Entry 2NYZ (X-ray diffraction, 2.60 A resolution); this record covers chains A and B of the 4 polymer chains in the assembly.

== Chain A (and B) ==
Molecule: Hypothetical protein GAMMAHV.M3
Organism: Murid herpesvirus 4
Notes: chain B of this document is another copy of the same molecule, construct and numbering; everything in this record applies to it too
Reference sequence: O41925 (O41925_MHV68); residues 1-382 here correspond to UniProt positions 25-406 (UniProt number = residue number + 24)
Amino-acid sequence (382 residues; each row starts with the number of its first residue):
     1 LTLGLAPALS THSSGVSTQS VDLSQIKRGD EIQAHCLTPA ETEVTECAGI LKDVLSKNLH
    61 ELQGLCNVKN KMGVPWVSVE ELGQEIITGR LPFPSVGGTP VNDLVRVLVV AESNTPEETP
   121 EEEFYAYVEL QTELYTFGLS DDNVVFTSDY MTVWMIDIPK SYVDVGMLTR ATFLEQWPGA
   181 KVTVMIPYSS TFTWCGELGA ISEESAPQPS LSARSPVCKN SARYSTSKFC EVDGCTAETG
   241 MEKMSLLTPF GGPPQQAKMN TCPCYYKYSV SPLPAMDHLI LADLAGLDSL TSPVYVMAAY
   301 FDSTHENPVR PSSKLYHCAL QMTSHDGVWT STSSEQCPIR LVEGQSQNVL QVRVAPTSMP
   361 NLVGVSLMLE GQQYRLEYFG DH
Unresolved in the structure: 1-11
Disulfides: Cys-36/Cys-47, Cys-66/Cys-195, Cys-218/Cys-264, Cys-235/Cys-262, Cys-318/Cys-337

== How chain A and chain B interact ==
Pairs across the interface (64; chain A residue first):
  Ala-40(A) / Arg-310(B)  hydrogen bond (backbone-side chain)
  Thr-42(A) / Asn-307(B)  hydrogen bond (backbone-side chain)
  Thr-42(A) / Arg-310(B)
  Val-44(A) / Val-309(B)  hydrophobic
  Thr-99(A) / Leu-134(B)
  Thr-99(A) / Tyr-162(B)  hydrogen bond
  Pro-100(A) / Pro-100(B)
  Pro-100(A) / Ser-161(B)
  Pro-100(A) / Tyr-162(B)
  Leu-104(A) / Arg-310(B)
  Arg-106(A) / Arg-310(B)
  Glu-133(A) / Phe-379(B)
  Glu-133(A) / His-382(B)  salt bridge
  Leu-134(A) / Val-96(B)  hydrophobic
  Leu-134(A) / Gly-98(B)
  Leu-134(A) / Phe-301(B)
  Leu-134(A) / Val-363(B)  hydrophobic
  Leu-134(A) / Phe-379(B)  hydrophobic
  Tyr-135(A) / Glu-306(B)
  Tyr-135(A) / Pro-311(B)
  Phe-137(A) / Pro-311(B)  hydrophobic
  Ser-140(A) / Pro-308(B)
  Asp-142(A) / Pro-308(B)
  Asp-142(A) / Val-309(B)
  Asn-143(A) / Pro-308(B)  hydrogen bond (side chain-backbone)
  Asn-143(A) / Val-309(B)
  Ile-156(A) / Pro-308(B)
  Ile-156(A) / Val-309(B)
  Ile-156(A) / Pro-311(B)  hydrophobic
  Asp-157(A) / Val-309(B)  hydrogen bond (backbone-backbone)
  Asp-157(A) / Arg-310(B)  salt bridge
  Asp-157(A) / Pro-311(B)
  Pro-159(A) / Val-101(B)  hydrophobic
  Pro-159(A) / Ser-312(B)
  Ser-161(A) / Pro-100(B)
  Tyr-162(A) / Thr-99(B)  hydrogen bond
  Tyr-162(A) / Pro-100(B)
  Lys-228(A) / Glu-81(B)  salt bridge
  Glu-306(A) / Tyr-135(B)  hydrogen bond
  Asn-307(A) / Thr-42(B)  hydrogen bond (side chain-backbone)
  Asn-307(A) / Glu-43(B)
  Pro-308(A) / Ser-140(B)
  Pro-308(A) / Asp-142(B)
  Pro-308(A) / Asn-143(B)  hydrogen bond (backbone-side chain)
  Pro-308(A) / Ile-156(B)
  Val-309(A) / Thr-42(B)
  Val-309(A) / Val-44(B)  hydrophobic
  Val-309(A) / Asp-142(B)
  Val-309(A) / Asn-143(B)
  Val-309(A) / Met-155(B)  hydrophobic
  Val-309(A) / Ile-156(B)
  Val-309(A) / Asp-157(B)  hydrogen bond (backbone-backbone)
  Arg-310(A) / Pro-39(B)
  Arg-310(A) / Ala-40(B)  hydrogen bond (side chain-backbone)
  Arg-310(A) / Thr-42(B)
  Arg-310(A) / Leu-104(B)
  Arg-310(A) / Arg-106(B)
  Arg-310(A) / Asp-157(B)  salt bridge
  Pro-311(A) / Tyr-135(B)
  Pro-311(A) / Ile-156(B)
  Ser-312(A) / Leu-104(B)
  Val-363(A) / Leu-134(B)  hydrophobic
  Phe-379(A) / Glu-133(B)
  Phe-379(A) / Leu-134(B)  hydrophobic
Interface residues without a listed pair, chain A (35 interface residues in all): Pro-39, Val-96, Gly-98, Val-101, Met-155, Phe-301
Interface residues without a listed pair, chain B (38 interface residues in all): Phe-137, Pro-159, Arg-214

== Overview ==
35 residues of chain A face 38 of chain B across their interface; the contacts include 11 hydrogen bonds and 4
salt bridges. Among the polar pairs are Glu-133(A)/His-382(B), Asp-157(A)/Arg-310(B) and Lys-228(A)/Glu-81(B).
Chain A and chain B are both Hypothetical protein GAMMAHV.M3 (Murid herpesvirus 4); the structure, Viral
Chemokine Binding Protein M3 From Murine Gammaherpesvirus68 In Complex With The C- Chemokine XCL1, was
determined by X-ray diffraction.
